3L2V - chains A and B of the 4 polymer chains in the assembly; structure by X-ray diffraction, 3.20 A resolution.

# Chain A (and B)
Name: Integrase
Source organism: Human spumaretrovirus
Notes: chain B of this document is another copy of the same molecule, construct and numbering; everything in this record applies to it too
Reference sequence: P14350 (POL_FOAMV); residues 1-392 here correspond to UniProt positions 752-1143 (UniProt number = residue number + 751)
Sequence (395 residues; row label = number of the first residue in the row; numbers below 1 keep their minus sign (Gly-2 is residue -2)):
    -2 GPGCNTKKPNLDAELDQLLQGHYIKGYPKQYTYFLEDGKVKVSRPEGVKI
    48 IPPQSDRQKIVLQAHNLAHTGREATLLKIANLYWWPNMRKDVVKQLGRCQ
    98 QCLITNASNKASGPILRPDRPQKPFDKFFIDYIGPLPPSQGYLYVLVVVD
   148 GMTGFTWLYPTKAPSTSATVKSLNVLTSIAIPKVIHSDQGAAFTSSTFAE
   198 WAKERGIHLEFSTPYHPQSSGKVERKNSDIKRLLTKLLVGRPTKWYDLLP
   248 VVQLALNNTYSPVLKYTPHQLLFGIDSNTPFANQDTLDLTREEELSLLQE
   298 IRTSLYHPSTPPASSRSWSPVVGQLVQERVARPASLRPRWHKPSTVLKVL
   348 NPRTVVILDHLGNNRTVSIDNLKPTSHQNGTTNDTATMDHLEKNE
Disordered / not traced: -2 to 9, 375-392 (chain B: -2 to 115, 279-392)
Construct notes: expression tag (-2 to 0); variant Ser217 (Gly968 in P14350), Gly218 (Ser969 in P14350)
Bound ions: Zn2+: His62, His66, Cys96, Cys99; Mn2+ site 1: Asp128, Asp185 (together with raltegravir, mk0518); Mn2+ site 2: Asp128, Glu221 (together with raltegravir, mk0518)
Small-molecule neighbours:
  - raltegravir, mk0518: Asp128, Tyr129, Asp185, Gln186, Pro211, Tyr212, His213, Pro214, Gln215, Glu221
  - raltegravir, mk0518 (RLT; N-(4-fluorobenzyl)-5-hydroxy-1-methyl-2-(1-methyl-1-{[(5-methyl-1,3,4-oxadiazol-2-yl)carbonyl]amino}ethyl)-6-oxo-1,6-di hydropyrimidine-4-carboxamide): Asp128, Tyr129, Asp185, Gln186, Pro211, Tyr212, His213, Pro214, Gln215, Glu221
UniProt features mapped onto this chain:
  - binding site (Mg(2+)): Asp123, Asp185
From the paper describing this entry:
  - Mn2+ coordination: Asp128, Asp185, Glu221
  - binding site for raltegravir, mk0518: Tyr212, Pro214, Gln215

# How chain A and chain B interact
Residue-residue contacts (56):
  Lys120(A) - Ile272(B)
  Pro121(A) - Ile272(B)
  Phe122(A) - Phe270(B)  hydrophobic
  Trp154(A) - Ile176(B)
  Asn171(A) - Pro247(B)
  Thr174(A) - Leu251(B)
  Ser175(A) - Pro247(B)
  Ser175(A) - Gln250(B)  hydrogen bond (backbone-side chain)
  Ile176(A) - Phe152(B)
  Ile176(A) - Trp154(B)
  Ile176(A) - Gln250(B)
  Ala177(A) - Leu251(B)  hydrophobic
  Ile178(A) - Leu251(B)  hydrophobic
  Ile178(A) - Asn275(B)  hydrogen bond (backbone-side chain)
  Ile178(A) - Thr276(B)
  Lys180(A) - Asn275(B)
  Pro247(A) - Ser175(B)
  Gln250(A) - Ser175(B)  hydrogen bond (side chain-backbone)
  Gln250(A) - Ile176(B)
  Leu251(A) - Thr174(B)
  Leu251(A) - Ser175(B)
  Leu251(A) - Ile178(B)  hydrophobic
  His266(A) - Phe122(B)
  His266(A) - Ile176(B)
  Leu269(A) - Phe270(B)
  Phe270(A) - Phe122(B)  hydrophobic
  Phe270(A) - Ile176(B)  hydrophobic
  Phe270(A) - Leu269(B)
  Phe270(A) - Phe270(B)  hydrophobic
  Ile272(A) - Pro121(B)
  Ile272(A) - Phe122(B)  hydrophobic
  Ser274(A) - Phe122(B)
  Ser274(A) - Ala177(B)
  Ser274(A) - Ile178(B)
  Asn275(A) - Ile178(B)  hydrogen bond (backbone-backbone)
  Asn275(A) - Pro179(B)  hydrogen bond (side chain-backbone)
  Asn275(A) - Lys180(B)
  Asn275(A) - Gly203(B)  hydrogen bond (side chain-backbone)
  Thr283(A) - Lys120(B)  hydrogen bond (backbone-side chain)
  Leu284(A) - Pro118(B)
  Leu284(A) - Lys120(B)  hydrogen bond (backbone-side chain)
  Asp285(A) - Pro118(B)
  Leu286(A) - Pro118(B)
  Leu286(A) - Lys120(B)  hydrogen bond (backbone-side chain)
  Arg288(A) - Pro121(B)
  Arg288(A) - Met149(B)
  Arg288(A) - Leu268(B)  hydrogen bond (side chain-backbone)
  Arg288(A) - Leu269(B)  hydrogen bond (side chain-backbone)
  Glu289(A) - Tyr263(B)
  Glu291(A) - Lys120(B)  salt bridge
  Leu292(A) - Gln267(B)
  Leu292(A) - Leu268(B)
  Leu292(A) - Gly271(B)
  Gln296(A) - Gly271(B)
  Arg299(A) - Phe270(B)  hydrogen bond (side chain-backbone)
  Arg299(A) - Ile272(B)
Interface residues without a listed pair, chain A (34 interface residues in all): Phe152, Pro179, Thr287, Leu295
Interface residues without a listed pair, chain B (32 interface residues in all): Arg117, Gln119, Arg202, Ile204, His266

# Overview
The interface between chain A and chain B involves 34 residues on one side and 32 on the other, with 12
hydrogen bonds and 1 salt bridge. Polar pairs include Glu291(A)-Lys120(B), Ser175(A)-Gln250(B) and
Ile178(A)-Asn275(B). The paper reports a binding site for raltegravir, mk0518 at Tyr212(A), Pro214(A) and
Gln215(A); Mn2+ coordination by Asp128(A), Asp185(A) and Glu221(A).
Chain A and chain B are both Integrase (Human spumaretrovirus); the structure, Crystal structure of the
Prototype Foamy Virus (PFV) intasome in complex with manganese and MK0518 (Raltegravir), was determined by
X-ray diffraction together with 3OY9, 3L2Q, 3L2R, 3L2U and 3L2W from the same study.
